PDB entry 4Y69 | X-ray diffraction, 2.90 A resolution | chains V and W of the 30 polymer chains in the assembly

== Chain V ==
Name: Proteasome subunit beta type-2
Organism: Saccharomyces cerevisiae (strain ATCC 204508 / S288c)
Notes: EC 3.4.25.1
UniProt: P25043 (PSB2_YEAST); residues 1-232 here correspond to UniProt positions 30-261 (UniProt number = residue number + 29)
Amino-acid sequence (232 residues; row label = number of the first residue in the row):
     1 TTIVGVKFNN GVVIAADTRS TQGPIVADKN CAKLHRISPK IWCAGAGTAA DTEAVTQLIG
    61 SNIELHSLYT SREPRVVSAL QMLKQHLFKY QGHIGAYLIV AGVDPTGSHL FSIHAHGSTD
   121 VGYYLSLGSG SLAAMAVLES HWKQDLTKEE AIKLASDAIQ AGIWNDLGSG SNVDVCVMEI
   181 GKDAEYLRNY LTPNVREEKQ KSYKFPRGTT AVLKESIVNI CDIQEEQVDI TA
Not modelled in the structure: 227-232
Bound ions: Mg2+: Ile163, Asp166, Ser169 (shared with 1 residue of chain L)
Curated features (UniProtKB/Swiss-Prot):
  - active site: Thr1 (Nucleophile)

== Chain W ==
Name: Proteasome subunit beta type-3
Organism: Saccharomyces cerevisiae (strain ATCC 204508 / S288c)
Notes: EC 3.4.25.1
UniProt: P25451 (PSB3_YEAST); residues 0-204 here correspond to UniProt positions 1-205 (UniProt number = residue number + 1)
Amino-acid sequence (205 residues; row label = number of the first residue in the row; numbering starts at 0):
     0 MSDPSSINGG IVVAMTGKDC VAIACDLRLG SQSLGVSNKF EKIFHYGHVF LGITGLATDV
    60 TTLNEMFRYK TNLYKLKEER AIEPETFTQL VSSSLYERRF GPYFVGPVVA GINSKSGKPF
   120 IAGFDLIGCI DEAKDFIVSG TASDQLFGMC ESLYEPNLEP EDLFETISQA LLNAADRDAL
   180 SGWGAVVYII KKDEVVKRYL KMRQD
Not modelled in the structure: 0
Bound ions: Mg2+: Asp204 (shared with 3 residues of chain K)
Curated features (UniProtKB/Swiss-Prot):
  - modified residue: Ser30 (Phosphoserine)
  - cross-link: Lys69 (Glycyl lysine isopeptide (Lys-Gly) (interchain with G-Cter in ubiquitin))

== Chain V / chain W interface ==
Pairs across the interface - 61 pairs, chain V then chain W:
  Ile25(V) - Asp143(W)
  Ile25(V) - Phe146(W)  hydrophobic
  Val26(V) - Phe146(W)
  Ala27(V) - Asp130(W)
  Ala27(V) - Phe146(W)
  Asp28(V) - Asp130(W)
  Lys29(V) - Glu150(W)  salt bridge
  Ala49(V) - Cys128(W)  hydrophobic
  Ala50(V) - Tyr95(W)
  Ala50(V) - Ile126(W)  hydrophobic
  Ala50(V) - Cys128(W)  hydrophobic
  Asp51(V) - Tyr95(W)  hydrogen bond
  Asp51(V) - Arg98(W)  salt bridge
  Ala54(V) - Tyr95(W)
  Tyr90(V) - Phe99(W)  hydrophobic
  His93(V) - Arg98(W)
  His93(V) - Phe99(W)
  Ile94(V) - Phe99(W)  hydrophobic
  Arg196(V) - Glu150(W)  salt bridge
  Lys199(V) - Glu150(W)
  Lys199(V) - Ser151(W)
  Lys199(V) - Tyr153(W)
  Ser202(V) - Glu154(W)
  Tyr203(V) - Ser151(W)
  Tyr203(V) - Leu152(W)  hydrophobic
  Lys204(V) - Asp161(W)  salt bridge
  Phe205(V) - Leu152(W)  hydrophobic
  Phe205(V) - Gln168(W)
  Arg207(V) - Glu160(W)  salt bridge
  Arg207(V) - Asp161(W)  salt bridge
  Gly208(V) - Glu164(W)  hydrogen bond (backbone-side chain)
  Thr209(V) - Glu164(W)
  Thr210(V) - Glu164(W)  hydrogen bond
  Thr210(V) - Ser167(W)
  Thr210(V) - Gln168(W)  hydrogen bond
  Thr210(V) - Leu171(W)
  Thr210(V) - Leu199(W)
  Ala211(V) - Leu199(W)
  Ala211(V) - Lys200(W)  hydrogen bond (backbone-backbone)
  Val212(V) - Phe163(W)  hydrophobic
  Val212(V) - Tyr198(W)
  Leu213(V) - Tyr198(W)  hydrogen bond (backbone-backbone)
  Leu213(V) - Leu199(W)
  Leu213(V) - Lys200(W)
  Lys214(V) - Lys196(W)
  Lys214(V) - Arg197(W)
  Lys214(V) - Tyr198(W)  hydrogen bond (backbone-backbone)
  Glu215(V) - Lys196(W)
  Glu215(V) - Arg197(W)  salt bridge
  Ser216(V) - Val195(W)
  Ser216(V) - Lys196(W)  hydrogen bond (backbone-backbone)
  Ile217(V) - Val194(W)
  Val218(V) - His44(W)
  Val218(V) - Tyr187(W)  hydrophobic
  Val218(V) - Val194(W)  hydrogen bond (backbone-backbone)
  Val218(V) - Lys196(W)
  Asn219(V) - His44(W)
  Ile220(V) - Gly46(W)
  Ile220(V) - Phe49(W)  hydrophobic
  Ile220(V) - Val194(W)  hydrophobic
  Asp222(V) - Lys74(W)  salt bridge
Other interface residues (no listed pair), chain V (36 interface residues in all): Gln22, Thr48, Pro206
Other interface residues (no listed pair), chain W (37 interface residues in all): His47, Asp124, Ala132, Glu158, Thr165

== Overview ==
Chain V and chain W form an interface of 36 and 37 residues respectively; the contacts include 9 hydrogen
bonds and 8 salt bridges. Among the polar pairs are Lys29(V)-Glu150(W), Asp51(V)-Arg98(W) and
Arg196(V)-Glu150(W). UniProt lists active-site residue Thr1(V) on chain V.
Chain V is Proteasome subunit beta type-2 and chain W is Proteasome subunit beta type-3, both from
Saccharomyces cerevisiae (strain ATCC 204508 / S288c); the structure, Yeast 20S proteasome in complex with
Ac-PAD-ep, was determined by X-ray diffraction (same publication as 4Y6A, 4Y6V, 4Y6Z, 4Y70, 4Y74, 4Y75 and 34
further entries).
